Entry 1KE7 (X-ray diffraction, 2.00 A resolution); this record covers chain A.

Chain A:
Molecule: Cell division protein kinase 2
Source organism: Homo sapiens
Notes: EC 2.7.1.37
UniProt: P24941 (CDK2_HUMAN); residue numbers follow UniProt; this construct covers 1-298
Amino-acid sequence (298 residues; numbered 1 to 298; the number before each row is that of its first residue):
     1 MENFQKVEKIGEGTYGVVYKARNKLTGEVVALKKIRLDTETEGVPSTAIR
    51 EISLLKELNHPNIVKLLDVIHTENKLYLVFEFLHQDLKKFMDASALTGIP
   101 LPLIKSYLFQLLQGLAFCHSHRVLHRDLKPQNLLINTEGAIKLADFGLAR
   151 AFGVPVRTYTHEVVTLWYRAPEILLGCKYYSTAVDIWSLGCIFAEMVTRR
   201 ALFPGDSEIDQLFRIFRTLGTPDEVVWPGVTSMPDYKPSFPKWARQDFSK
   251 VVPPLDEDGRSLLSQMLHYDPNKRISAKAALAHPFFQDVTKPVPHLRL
Disordered / not traced: 37-43, 153-162
Swiss-Prot annotation at these positions:
  - active site: Asp127 (Proton acceptor)
  - binding site (ATP): Ile10 to Val18, Lys33, Glu81 to Leu83, Asp86, Lys129 to Asn132, Asp145
  - binding site (Mg(2+)): Asn132, Asp145
  - site (CDK7 binding): Lys9, Lys88, Lys89, Leu166
  - modified residue: Met1 (N-acetylmethionine), Lys6 (N6-acetyllysine), Thr14 (Phosphothreonine), Tyr15 (Phosphotyrosine), Tyr19 (Phosphotyrosine), Thr160 (Phosphothreonine)
  - natural variant: Pro45 (P45L: In a glioblastoma multiforme sample)
  - mutagenesis: Lys9 (K9F: Reduced phosphorylation by CAK), Thr14 (T14A: 2-fold increase in activity), Tyr15 (Y15F: 2-fold increase in activity), Lys88 to Lys89 (Reduced phosphorylation by CAK), Thr160 (T160A: Abolishes activity), Leu166 (L166R: Reduced phosphorylation by CAK and reduced kinase activity)
Residues lining bound ligands: LS3 (3-{[(2,2-dioxido-1,3-dihydro-2-benzothien-5-yl)amino]methylene}-5-(1,3-oxazol-5-yl)-1,3-dihydro-2H-indol-2-one): Ile10, Gly13, Thr14, Val18, Ala31, Lys33, Val64, Phe80, Glu81, Phe82, Leu83, His84, Gln85, Asp86, Lys89, Asn132, Leu134, Ala144, Asp145
Reported in the primary citation:
  - binding site for LS3: Asp86

Overview:
Chain A binds compound LS3. From UniProt: active-site residue Asp127, 19 ATP-binding residues, Mg2+-binding
residues Asn132 and Asp145 and 7 mutagenesis sites. The paper reports a binding site for LS3 at Asp86.
Chain A is Cell division protein kinase 2 (Homo sapiens); the structure, Cyclin-dependent kinase 2 (CDK2)
complexed with
3-{[(2,2-dioxido-1,3-dihydro-2-benzothien-5-yl)amino]methylene}-5-(1,3-oxazol-5-yl)-1,3-dihydro-2H-indol-2-one,
was determined by X-ray diffraction (same publication as 1KE5, 1KE6, 1KE8 and 1KE9).
